PDB entry 1HZT | X-ray diffraction, 1.45 A resolution | chain A

Chain A:
Protein: Isopentenyl diphosphate delta-isomerase
Source organism: Escherichia coli
Notes: EC 5.3.3.2
UniProtKB: Q46822 (IDI_ECOLI); residue numbers follow UniProt; this construct covers 1-182
Amino-acid sequence (190 residues; row label = number of the first residue in the row):
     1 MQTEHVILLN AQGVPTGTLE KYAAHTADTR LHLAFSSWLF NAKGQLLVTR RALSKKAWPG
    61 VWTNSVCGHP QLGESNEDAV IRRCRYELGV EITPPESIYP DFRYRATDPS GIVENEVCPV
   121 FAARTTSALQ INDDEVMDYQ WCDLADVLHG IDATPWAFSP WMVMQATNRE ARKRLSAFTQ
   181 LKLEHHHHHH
Unresolved in the structure: 1-30, 184-190
Construct notes: cloning artifact (183-184); expression tag (185-190)
Curated features (UniProtKB/Swiss-Prot):
  - active site: C67, E116
  - binding site (substrate): K21, R51, K55, H69, R83, E87
  - binding site (Mn(2+)): H25, H32, H69, E114, E116
  - binding site (Mg(2+)): C67, E87
  - site: Y104 (Essential for catalytic activity)
Reported in the primary citation:
  - catalytic residues: C67, E116, W161 (proposed by the authors, not directly observed)
  - mutagenesis - C67A, E87Q, E116Q, W161F: abolished catalytic activity
  - contacts within the chain: R83-E87 (salt bridge), K55-E135 (salt bridge)
  - conformationally variable residues (order/disorder transition): R103 to E116
  - catalytic residues: E87
  - mutagenesis - R51K, K55A, K55R: decreased catalytic activity
  - mutagenesis - R83K: unchanged catalytic activity

Summary:
Curated annotation (UniProt) lists active-site residues C67 and E116, 6 substrate-binding residues, 5
Mn2+-binding residues and Mg2+-binding residues C67 and E87. From the paper: catalytic residues C67, E116 and
W161 among others; C67A, E87Q and E116Q, among others, abolish catalytic activity; 8 substitutions were tested
in all.
Chain A is Isopentenyl diphosphate delta-isomerase (Escherichia coli); the structure, Crystal structure of
metal-free isopentenyl diphosphate:dimethylallyl diphosphate isomerase, was determined by X-ray diffraction,
deposited together with 1HX3.
